Entry 8POK (electron microscopy, 3.40 A resolution); this record covers chains B and C of the 5 polymer chains in the assembly.

# Chain B
Protein: Isoform Gnas-2 of Guanine nucleotide-binding protein G(s) subunit alpha isoforms short
From: Homo sapiens
UniProtKB: P63092 (GNAS2_HUMAN), isoform P63092-2; residue numbers follow UniProt; this construct covers 1-380
Amino-acid sequence (380 residues; numbered 1 to 380; the number before each row is that of its first residue):
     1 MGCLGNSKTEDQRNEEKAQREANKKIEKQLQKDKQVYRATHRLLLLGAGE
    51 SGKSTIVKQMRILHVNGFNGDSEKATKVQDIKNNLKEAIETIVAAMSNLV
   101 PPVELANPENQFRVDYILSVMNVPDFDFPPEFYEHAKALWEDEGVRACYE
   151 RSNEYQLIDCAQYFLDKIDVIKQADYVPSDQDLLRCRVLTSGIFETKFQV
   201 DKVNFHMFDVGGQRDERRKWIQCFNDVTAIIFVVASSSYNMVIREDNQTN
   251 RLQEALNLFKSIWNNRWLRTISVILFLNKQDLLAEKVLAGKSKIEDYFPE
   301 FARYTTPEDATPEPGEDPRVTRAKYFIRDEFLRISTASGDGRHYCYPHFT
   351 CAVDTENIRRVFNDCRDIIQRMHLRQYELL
Unresolved in the structure: 1-7, 50-191, 237-247, 380

# Chain C
Protein: Guanine nucleotide-binding protein G(I)/G(S)/G(T) subunit beta-1
From: Homo sapiens
UniProtKB: P62873 (GBB1_HUMAN); residues 7-345 here correspond to UniProt positions 2-340 (UniProt number = residue number - 5)
Amino-acid sequence (345 residues; row label = number of the first residue in the row):
     1 GPGSSGSELDQLRQEAEQLKNQIRDARKACADATLSQITNNIDPVGRIQM
    51 RTRRTLRGHLAKIYAMHWGTDSRLLVSASQDGKLIIWDSYTTNKVHAIPL
   101 RSSWVMTCAYAPSGNYVACGGLDNICSIYNLKTREGNVRVSRELAGHTGY
   151 LSCCRFLDDNQIVTSSGDTTCALWDIETGQQTTTFTGHTGDVMSLSLAPD
   201 TRLFVSGACDASAKLWDVREGMCRQTFTGHESDINAICFFPNGNAFATGS
   251 DDATCRLFDLRADQELMTYSHDNIICGITSVSFSKSGRLLLAGYDDFNCN
   301 VWDALKADRAGVLAGHDNRVSCLGVTDDGMAVATGSWDSFLKIWN
Unresolved in the structure: 1-6
Construct notes: expression tag (1-6)
Curated features (UniProtKB/Swiss-Prot):
  - modified residue: S7 (N-acetylserine), H271 (Phosphohistidine)

# How chain B and chain C interact
Residue-residue contacts - 42 pairs, chain B then chain C:
  Q19(B) with D88(C); T91(C); N93(C)
  N23(B) with T92(C); N93(C); K94(C)
  I26(B) with K94(C); V95(C); A97(C), hydrophobic
  E27(B) with K94(C), salt bridge
  L30(B) with G58(C)
  D33(B) with K83(C), salt bridge
  K34(B) with L60(C)
  Y37(B) with L60(C), hydrophobic; A61(C); D81(C)
  I193(B) with L122(C); N124(C)
  E195(B) with R101(C); S103(C); W104(C)
  F208(B) with W104(C), hydrophobic; L122(C), hydrophobic
  G212(B) with T148(C)
  Q213(B) with N124(C); Y150(C), hydrogen bond (side chain-backbone)
  R214(B) with G167(C); D191(C), salt bridge
  R218(B) with C209(C); D233(C), salt bridge
  K219(B) with Y150(C); C209(C); D233(C), salt bridge; D251(C), salt bridge
  W220(B) with Y150(C)
  Q222(B) with K62(C); R319(C)
  C223(B) with K62(C); W104(C)
  N225(B) with K62(C)
  W267(B) with D295(C); R319(C)
Also at the interface, not in a pair above, chain B (23 interface residues in all): H206, F224
Also at the interface, not in a pair above, chain C (38 interface residues in all): Y64, Q80, H96, S102, D123, G149, D168, T169, M193, N235, W337

# Summary
23 residues of chain B and 38 residues of chain C are in contact; the contacts include 1 hydrogen bond and 6
salt bridges. Polar contacts include E27(B)-K94(C), D33(B)-K83(C) and R214(B)-D191(C).
Chain B is Isoform Gnas-2 of Guanine nucleotide-binding protein G(s) subunit alpha isoforms short and chain C
is Guanine nucleotide-binding protein G(I)/G(S)/G(T) subunit beta-1, both from Homo sapiens; the structure,
Cryo-EM structure of cell-free synthesized human histamine H2 receptor coupled to heterotrimeric Gs protein in
lipid ..., was determined by electron microscopy.
